7P5H - chains A and d of the 12 polymer chains in the assembly; structure by electron microscopy, 2.30 A resolution.

== Chain A (and d) ==
Protein: Fe-hydrogenase, subunit alpha
Organism: Thermotoga maritima (strain ATCC 43589 / DSM 3109 / JCM 10099 / NBRC 100826 / MSB8)
Notes: EC 1.12.1.4; chain d of this document is another copy of the same molecule, construct and numbering; everything in this record applies to it too
Reference sequence: G4FFG1 (G4FFG1_THEMA); numbering as in UniProt (aligned over 1-645)
Sequence (645 residues; numbered 1 to 645; the number before each row is that of its first residue):
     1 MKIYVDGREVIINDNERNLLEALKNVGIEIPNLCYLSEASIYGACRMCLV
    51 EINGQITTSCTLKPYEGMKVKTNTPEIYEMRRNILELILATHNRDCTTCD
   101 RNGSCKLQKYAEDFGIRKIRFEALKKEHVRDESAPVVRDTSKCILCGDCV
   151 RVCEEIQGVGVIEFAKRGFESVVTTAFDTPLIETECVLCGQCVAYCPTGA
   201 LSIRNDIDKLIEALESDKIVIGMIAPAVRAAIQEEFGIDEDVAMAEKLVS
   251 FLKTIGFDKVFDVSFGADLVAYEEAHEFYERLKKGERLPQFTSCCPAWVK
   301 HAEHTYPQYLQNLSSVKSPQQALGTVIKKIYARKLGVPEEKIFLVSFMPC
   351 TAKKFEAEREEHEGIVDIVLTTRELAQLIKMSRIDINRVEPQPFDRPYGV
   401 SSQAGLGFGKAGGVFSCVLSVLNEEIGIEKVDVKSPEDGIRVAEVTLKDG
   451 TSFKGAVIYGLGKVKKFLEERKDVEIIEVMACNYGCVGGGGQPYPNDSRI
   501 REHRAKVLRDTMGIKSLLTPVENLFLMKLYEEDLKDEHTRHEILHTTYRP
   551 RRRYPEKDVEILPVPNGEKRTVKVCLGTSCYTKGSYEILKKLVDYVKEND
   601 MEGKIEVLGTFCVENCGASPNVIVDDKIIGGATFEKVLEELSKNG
Unresolved in the structure: 555-645
Ion coordination: 2Fe-2S cluster Fe: Cys34, Cys45, Cys48, Cys60; 4Fe-4S cluster Fe site 1: His92, Cys96, Cys99, Cys105; 4Fe-4S cluster Fe site 2: Cys143, Cys146, Cys149, Cys196; 4Fe-4S cluster Fe site 3: Cys153, Cys186, Cys189, Cys192; 4Fe-4S cluster Fe site 4: Cys295, Cys350, Cys482, Cys486
Small-molecule neighbours:
  - 2Fe-2S cluster (FES): Leu20, Asn32, Cys34, Tyr42, Gly43, Ala44, Cys45, Arg46, Cys48, Thr58, Cys60
  - 4Fe-4S cluster (SF4), molecule 1: His92, Asn93, Arg94, Asp95, Cys96, Cys99, Arg101, Asn102, Cys105, Leu107, Gln108, Lys142, Thr198, Gly199
  - 4Fe-4S cluster (SF4), molecule 2: Val136, Cys153, Gln157, Val159, Val161, Ile162, Cys186, Val187, Leu188, Cys189, Gly190, Gln191, Cys192
  - 4Fe-4S cluster (SF4), molecule 3: Cys143, Ile144, Leu145, Cys146, Gly147, Asp148, Cys149, Val173, Cys196, Pro197, Thr198, Ala200, Leu201
  - 4Fe-4S cluster (SF4), molecule 4: Cys189, Cys294, Cys295, Pro296, Ala297, Pro349, Cys350, Ala352, Lys353, Met480, Ala481, Cys482, Gly485, Cys486, Gly489

== How chain A and chain d interact ==
Pairs across the interface (28):
  Val242(A) with Val242(d), hydrophobic; Ala243(d), hydrophobic
  Ala243(A) with Val242(d), hydrophobic; Ile514(d), hydrophobic
  Glu246(A) with Ile514(d)
  Glu390(A) with Arg509(d), salt bridge
  Pro391(A) with Asp510(d); Gly513(d); Ile514(d), hydrophobic
  Gln392(A) with Gly513(d)
  Pro393(A) with Gly513(d); Lys515(d)
  Arg396(A) with Ser516(d), hydrogen bond (side chain-backbone); Leu518(d); Glu522(d), salt bridge
  Arg509(A) with Glu390(d), salt bridge
  Asp510(A) with Pro391(d)
  Gly513(A) with Pro391(d); Gln392(d); Pro393(d)
  Ile514(A) with Ala243(d), hydrophobic; Glu246(d); Pro391(d), hydrophobic; Ile514(d), hydrophobic
  Lys515(A) with Pro393(d)
  Ser516(A) with Arg396(d), hydrogen bond (backbone-side chain)
  Leu518(A) with Arg396(d)
  Glu522(A) with Arg396(d), salt bridge
Also at the interface, not in a pair above, chain A (18 interface residues in all): Gln403, Leu517
Also at the interface, not in a pair above, chain d (18 interface residues in all): Gln403, Leu517

== Summary ==
Chain A and chain d each contribute 18 residues to their interface, with 2 hydrogen bonds and 4 salt bridges.
Among the polar pairs are Glu390(A)-Arg509(d), Arg396(A)-Glu522(d) and Arg396(A)-Ser516(d). Chain A binds 4
copies of 4Fe-4S cluster and 2Fe-2S cluster.
Chain A and chain d are both Fe-hydrogenase, subunit alpha (Thermotoga maritima (strain ATCC 43589 / DSM 3109
/ JCM 10099 / NBRC 100826 / MSB8)); the structure, TmHydABC- D2 map, was determined by electron microscopy,
deposited together with 7P8N, 7P91 and 7P92.
